Entry 7NIX (X-ray diffraction, 1.90 A resolution); this record covers chains A and B.

[Chain A]
Name: 14-3-3 protein sigma
From: Homo sapiens
UniProtKB: P31947 (1433S_HUMAN); numbering as in UniProt (aligned over 1-248)
Sequence (253 residues; row label = number of the first residue in the row; numbers below 1 keep their minus sign (Gly-4 is residue -4)):
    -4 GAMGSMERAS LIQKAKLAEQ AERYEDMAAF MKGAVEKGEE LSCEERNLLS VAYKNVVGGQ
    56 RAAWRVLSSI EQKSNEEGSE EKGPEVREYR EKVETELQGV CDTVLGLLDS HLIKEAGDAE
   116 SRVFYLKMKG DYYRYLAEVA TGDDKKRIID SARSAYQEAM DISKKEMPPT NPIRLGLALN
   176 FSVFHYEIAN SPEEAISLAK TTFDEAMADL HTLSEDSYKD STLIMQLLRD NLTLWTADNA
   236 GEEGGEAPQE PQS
Not modelled in the structure: -4, 73-76, 232-248
Sequence notes: expression tag (-4 to 0)
Metal / ion sites: Mg2+ near Glu89 (its only coordinating residue here)
Ligand contacts:
  - N-cyclohexyltaurine (NHE; 2-[N-cyclohexylamino]ethane sulfonic acid), molecule 1: Glu17, Arg18, Tyr19, Glu20, Asp21, Val51, Gln55, Glu91, Val95
  - N-cyclohexyltaurine (NHE), molecule 2: Asn185, Ser186, Pro187, Glu188, Glu189
Swiss-Prot annotation at these positions:
  - site (Interaction with phosphoserine on interacting protein): Arg56, Arg129
  - modified residue (Phosphoserine): Ser5, Ser74, Ser248

[Chain B]
Name: TBC1 domain family member 4
UniProtKB: O60343 (TBCD4_HUMAN); residues 637-647 here = UniProt positions 637-647
Sequence (11 residues; row label = number of the first residue in the row):
   637 RRRAHTFSHP P
Modified / non-standard residues: Thr642 (phosphothreonine; TPO)

[Interface between chain A and chain B]
Contacting residue pairs (35; chain A residue first):
  Ser45(A) - Ser644(B)
  Ser45(A) - His645(B)  hydrogen bond
  Val46(A) - His645(B)
  Lys49(A) - Thr642(B)
  Lys49(A) - Ser644(B)
  Lys49(A) - His645(B)
  Arg56(A) - Arg639(B)
  Arg56(A) - Thr642(B)
  Arg60(A) - Arg639(B)
  Lys122(A) - Phe643(B)  hydrogen bond (side chain-backbone)
  Lys122(A) - Ser644(B)
  Arg129(A) - Thr642(B)
  Tyr130(A) - Thr642(B)
  Glu133(A) - Arg639(B)  salt bridge
  Leu174(A) - His641(B)
  Leu174(A) - Thr642(B)
  Leu174(A) - Phe643(B)  hydrophobic
  Asn175(A) - Thr642(B)
  Asn175(A) - Phe643(B)  hydrogen bond (side chain-backbone)
  Val178(A) - Ala640(B)  hydrophobic
  Val178(A) - His641(B)
  Val178(A) - Thr642(B)
  Tyr181(A) - Arg637(B)
  Glu182(A) - Ala640(B)  hydrogen bond (side chain-backbone)
  Ile219(A) - Phe643(B)  hydrophobic
  Leu222(A) - His641(B)
  Leu222(A) - Phe643(B)  hydrophobic
  Asp225(A) - Arg638(B)  salt bridge
  Asp225(A) - His641(B)  salt bridge
  Asn226(A) - Ala640(B)
  Asn226(A) - His641(B)  hydrogen bond (side chain-backbone)
  Leu229(A) - Arg637(B)  hydrogen bond (backbone-side chain)
  Leu229(A) - Arg638(B)
  Leu229(A) - Ala640(B)
  Trp230(A) - Ala640(B)  hydrophobic
Also at the interface, not in a pair above, chain A (24 interface residues in all): Asn42, Phe119, Gly171, Leu218
Also at the interface, not in a pair above, chain B (10 interface residues in all): Pro647

[In short]
Chain A and chain B form an interface of 24 and 10 residues respectively, with 6 hydrogen bonds and 3 salt
bridges. Polar contacts include Glu133(A)-Arg639(B), Asp225(A)-Arg638(B) and Asp225(A)-His641(B). Bound to
chain A: N-cyclohexyltaurine.
Chain A is 14-3-3 protein sigma (Homo sapiens) and chain B is TBC1 domain family member 4; the structure,
14-3-3 sigma with AS160 binding site pT642, was determined by X-ray diffraction (same publication as 7AOG,
7AXN, 7AYF, 7AZ1, 7AZ2, 7BDP and 17 further entries).
